Entry 6NE0 (electron microscopy, 3.40 A resolution); this record covers chains B and M of the 12 polymer chains in the assembly.

[Chain B]
Name: CRISPR-associated protein Csy2
Organism: Pseudomonas aeruginosa UCBPP-PA14
Reference sequence: Q02MM0 (CSY2_PSEAB); residues 1-327 here = UniProt positions 1-327
Sequence (327 residues; row label = number of the first residue in the row):
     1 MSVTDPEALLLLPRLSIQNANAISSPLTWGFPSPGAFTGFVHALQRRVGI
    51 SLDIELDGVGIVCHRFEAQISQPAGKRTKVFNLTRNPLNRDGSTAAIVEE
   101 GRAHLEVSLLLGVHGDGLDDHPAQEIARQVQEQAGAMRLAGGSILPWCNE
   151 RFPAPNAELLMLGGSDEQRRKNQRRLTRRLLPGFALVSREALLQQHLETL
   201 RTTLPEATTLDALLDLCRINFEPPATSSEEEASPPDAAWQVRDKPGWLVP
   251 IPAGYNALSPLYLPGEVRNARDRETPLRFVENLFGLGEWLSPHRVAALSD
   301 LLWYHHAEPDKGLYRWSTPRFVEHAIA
Unresolved in the structure: 1-2, 224-238, 323-327
Reported in the primary citation:
  - binding site for Non-complementary R-loop DNA strand: Lys76, Arg77

[Chain M]
Molecule: Crispr RNA
Sequence (60 nucleotides; row label = number of the first residue in the row):
     1 CUAAGAAAUUCACGGCGGGCUUGAUGUCCGCGUCUACCUGGUUCACUGCC
    51 GUGUAGGCAG
Unresolved in the structure: 59-60

[How chain B and chain M interact]
Contacting residue pairs (33; chain B residue first):
  Asn21(B) with A3(M), sugar contact; A4(M), hydrogen bond to the phosphate
  Pro26(B) with A3(M), base contact
  Gly35(B) with A3(M), phosphate contact
  Ala36(B) with U2(M), phosphate contact; A3(M), hydrogen bond to the phosphate
  Gly39(B) with C1(M), sugar contact; U2(M), sugar contact
  Phe40(B) with U2(M), base contact
  Ala43(B) with U2(M), base contact
  Arg46(B) with C1(M), base contact
  Arg47(B) with U2(M), base contact
  Thr84(B) with A7(M), hydrogen bond to the sugar; U9(M), hydrogen bond to the phosphate
  Arg85(B) with A7(M), hydrogen bond to the sugar; A8(M), sugar contact; U9(M), hydrogen bond to the base; U10(M), sugar contact
  Asn86(B) with A7(M), base contact
  Pro87(B) with A7(M), phosphate contact; A8(M), phosphate contact
  Glu100(B) with A7(M), hydrogen bond to the base
  Met137(B) with U2(M), base contact
  Arg138(B) with U2(M), hydrogen bond to the base; G5(M), salt bridge to the phosphate; A6(M), salt bridge to the phosphate
  Leu139(B) with U2(M), base contact
  Ala140(B) with U2(M), sugar contact
  Gly141(B) with U2(M), sugar contact; G5(M), phosphate contact
  Arg271(B) with U2(M), salt bridge to the phosphate; A4(M), hydrogen bond to the base
  Asn282(B) with A3(M), hydrogen bond to the base
Other interface residues (no listed pair), chain B (25 interface residues in all): Ser33, His42, Val98, Tyr255

[Summary]
25 residues of chain B and 10 residues of chain M are in contact; the contacts include 10 hydrogen bonds and 3
salt bridges. Polar pairs include Arg85(B)-U9(M), Glu100(B)-A7(M) and Arg138(B)-U2(M). The paper reports a
binding site for Non-complementary R-loop DNA strand at Lys76(B) and Arg77(B).
Chain B is CRISPR-associated protein Csy2 (Pseudomonas aeruginosa UCBPP-PA14) and chain M is Crispr RNA; the
structure, Structure of double-stranded target DNA engaged Csy complex from Pseudomonas aeruginosa (PA-14),
was determined by electron microscopy.
